PDB entry 8X2J | electron microscopy, 2.70 A resolution | chains B and F of the 8 polymer chains in the assembly

Chain B:
Molecule: Fe-S-cluster-containing hydrogenase components 1-like protein
From: Chloroflexus aurantiacus (strain ATCC 29366 / DSM 635 / J-10-fl)
UniProt: A9WEV3 (A9WEV3_CHLAA); residue numbers follow UniProt; this construct covers 1-1029
Sequence (1029 residues; row label = number of the first residue in the row):
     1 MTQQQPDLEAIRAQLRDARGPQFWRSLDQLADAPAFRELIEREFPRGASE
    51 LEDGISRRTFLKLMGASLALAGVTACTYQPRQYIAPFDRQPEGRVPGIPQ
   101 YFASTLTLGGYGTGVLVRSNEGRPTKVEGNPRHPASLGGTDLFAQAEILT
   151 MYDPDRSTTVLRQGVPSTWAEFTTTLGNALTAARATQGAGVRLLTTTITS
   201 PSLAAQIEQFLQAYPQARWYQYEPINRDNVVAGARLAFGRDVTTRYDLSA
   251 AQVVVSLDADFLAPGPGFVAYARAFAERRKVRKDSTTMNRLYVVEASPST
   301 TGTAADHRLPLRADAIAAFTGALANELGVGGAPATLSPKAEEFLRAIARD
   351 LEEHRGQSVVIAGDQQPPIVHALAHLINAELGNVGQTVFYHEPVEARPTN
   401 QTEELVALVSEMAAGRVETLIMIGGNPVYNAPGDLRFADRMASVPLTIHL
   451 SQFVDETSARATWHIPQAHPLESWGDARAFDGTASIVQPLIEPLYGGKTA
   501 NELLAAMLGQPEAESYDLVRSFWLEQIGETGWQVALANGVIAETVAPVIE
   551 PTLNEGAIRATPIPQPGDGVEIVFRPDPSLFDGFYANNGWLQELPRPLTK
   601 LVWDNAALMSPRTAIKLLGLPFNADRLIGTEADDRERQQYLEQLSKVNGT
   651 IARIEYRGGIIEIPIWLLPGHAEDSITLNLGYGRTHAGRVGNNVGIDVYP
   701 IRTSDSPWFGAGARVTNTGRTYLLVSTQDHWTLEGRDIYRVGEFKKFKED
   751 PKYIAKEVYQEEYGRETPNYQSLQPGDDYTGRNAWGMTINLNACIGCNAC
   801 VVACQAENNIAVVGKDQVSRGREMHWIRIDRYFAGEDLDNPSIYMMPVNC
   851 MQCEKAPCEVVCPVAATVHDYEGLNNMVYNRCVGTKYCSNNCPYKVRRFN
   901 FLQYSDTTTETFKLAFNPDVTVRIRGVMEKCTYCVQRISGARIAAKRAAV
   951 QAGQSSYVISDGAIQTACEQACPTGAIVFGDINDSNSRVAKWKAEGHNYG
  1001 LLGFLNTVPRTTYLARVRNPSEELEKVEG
Not modelled in the structure: 1-75, 1027-1029
Metal / ion sites: 4Fe-4S cluster Fe site 1: C794, C797, C800, C972; 4Fe-4S cluster Fe site 2: C804, C931, C934, C968; 4Fe-4S cluster Fe site 3: C850, C853, C858, C892; 3Fe-4S cluster Fe near C862 (its only coordinating residue here)
Small-molecule neighbours:
  - 3Fe-4S cluster (F3S): V861, C862, P863, V864, A866, T867, M877, C882, V883, G884, T885, K886, Y887, C888, R897, M928
  - heme c (HEC), molecule 1: Y78, A865, V878, N880, R881
  - heme c (HEC), molecule 2: R942, I943, K946
  - 4Fe-4S cluster (SF4), molecule 1: M787, C804, N808, W826, I827, N849, C931, T932, Y933, C934, T966, A967, C968
  - 4Fe-4S cluster (SF4), molecule 2: A793, C794, I795, G796, C797, N798, A799, C800, I829, P847, A971, C972, P973, T974, A976, I977
  - 4Fe-4S cluster (SF4), molecule 3: C850, M851, Q852, C853, A856, P857, C858, N875, C892, P893, Y894, V896, R897, K930

Chain F:
Molecule: Quinol:cytochrome c oxidoreductase quinone-binding subunit 2
From: Chloroflexus aurantiacus (strain ATCC 29366 / DSM 635 / J-10-fl)
UniProt: A9WEV7 (A9WEV7_CHLAA); residues 1-411 here = UniProt positions 1-411
Sequence (411 residues; each row starts with the number of its first residue):
     1 MATTSISQTRIPQLGQVQMLGLAAAVIGIGVLAAGYFLSPTSFFESYIYG
    51 YYVAMTIPLGCLGFLMVQHLTGGAWGVTVRRMLEAGAATLPIMGLLFIPI
   101 ALGYFDTYKALGLEHPLYEWANPEVVTPGGAEFDPIIAHKVPWLSPLWVT
   151 ARIAIFFIIWSALALTLRAWSRQQDAGGDAKKLATRMRRLSGIGVALFVI
   201 TVTFFSFDVAMSLDPHWFSTIYGAHYMANAGLMTLAFLALMMSRVRDAAL
   251 FREYVSVKPIHDIGKLIFAFTVLWTYMSYGQLVIIWSGDVAEFTPWYVHR
   301 TQHGWVFVALALMLFAFALPFFVLLFRGTKRNLNTLATIAGWIVVMRFVD
   351 MAWIILPEFREHLWDIAITDVAAPIGLIGLVIALFAANVQQAPLLPLRDP
   401 NMEQLQNSGHH
Not modelled in the structure: 1-10, 408-411
Small-molecule neighbours:
  - pe(15:0/15:0) (JL3; [(2R)-3-[2-azanylethoxy(oxidanyl)phosphoryl]oxy-2-pentadecanoyloxy-propyl] pentadecanoate): V67, T71, G72, G73, A74, W75, A224, M227, D262, K265, L266, A269, F270, L273, Q404
  - pe(16:0/14:0) (JLQ; [(2R)-3-[2-azanylethoxy(oxidanyl)phosphoryl]oxy-2-tetradecanoyloxy-propyl] hexadecanoate): G60, G63, F64, V67, L70, T71, G72, V195, F198, V199, M227, G231, F270, Y276, N401
  - JM9 (1,3-bis(13-methyltetradecanoyloxy)propan-2-yl pentadecanoate): K265, F268, A269, V272, T275, Y276, Y279, F317, F321, L325, R327, K330
Reported in the primary citation:
  - contacts within the chain: R347-D350 (hydrogen bond)
  - conformationally variable residues (side-chain flip): R347

Interface between chain B and chain F:
Contacting residue pairs (27; chain B residue first):
  E761(B) - P135(F)
  E762(B) - P135(F)
  E762(B) - I136(F)
  Y763(B) - D134(F)
  Y763(B) - P135(F)
  G764(B) - P135(F)
  Y770(B) - A291(F)  hydrophobic
  Q771(B) - A291(F)
  Q771(B) - T294(F)  hydrogen bond (backbone-side chain)
  Q771(B) - P295(F)
  Q771(B) - V298(F)
  S772(B) - D289(F)  hydrogen bond
  L773(B) - W286(F)  hydrophobic
  L773(B) - D289(F)  hydrogen bond (backbone-side chain)
  L773(B) - T294(F)
  L773(B) - Y297(F)  hydrophobic
  L773(B) - V298(F)  hydrophobic
  Q774(B) - W286(F)  hydrogen bond (side chain-backbone)
  Q774(B) - D289(F)
  F1004(B) - V290(F)
  F1004(B) - A291(F)  hydrogen bond (backbone-backbone)
  L1005(B) - D289(F)
  L1005(B) - V290(F)  hydrophobic
  N1006(B) - D289(F)  hydrogen bond (backbone-backbone)
  N1006(B) - V290(F)
  N1006(B) - A291(F)
  N1006(B) - T294(F)
Other interface residues (no listed pair), chain B (13 interface residues in all): K855
Other interface residues (no listed pair), chain F (13 interface residues in all): F133, I285

Summary:
The chain B/chain F interface involves 13 residues from each chain; the contacts include 6 hydrogen bonds.
Polar pairs include Q771(B)-T294(F), S772(B)-D289(F) and L773(B)-D289(F). Ligands of chain B: heme c, 3 copies
of 4Fe-4S cluster and 3Fe-4S cluster. The paper reports conformational variability at R347(F); contacts within
the chain involving D350(F) and R347(F).
Here chain B is Fe-S-cluster-containing hydrogenase components 1-like protein and chain F is Quinol:cytochrome
c oxidoreductase quinone-binding subunit 2, both from Chloroflexus aurantiacus (strain ATCC 29366 / DSM 635 /
J-10-fl). Entry 8X2J (Cryo-EM structure of the photosynthetic alternative complex III with a quinone inhibitor
HQNO from Chloroflexus aurantiacus) was determined by electron microscopy together with 8K9E and 8K9F from the
same study.
